PDB entry 5O6I | X-ray diffraction, 2.25 A resolution | chains A and C of the 3 polymer chains in the assembly

[Chain A]
Molecule: Homing endonuclease I-DmoI
Organism: Desulfurococcus mucosus
Notes: EC 3.1.-.-
UniProtKB: P21505 (DMO1_DESMO); residues 2-188 here = UniProt positions 2-188
Sequence (200 residues; numbered 0 to 199; the number before each row is that of its first residue; numbering starts at 0):
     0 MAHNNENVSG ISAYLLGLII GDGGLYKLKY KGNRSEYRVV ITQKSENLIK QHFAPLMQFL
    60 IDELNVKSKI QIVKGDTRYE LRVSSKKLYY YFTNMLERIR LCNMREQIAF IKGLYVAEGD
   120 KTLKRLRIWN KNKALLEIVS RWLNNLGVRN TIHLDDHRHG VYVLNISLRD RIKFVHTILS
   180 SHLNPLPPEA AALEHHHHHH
Not modelled in the structure: 0-4, 196-199
Differences from the reference sequence: initiating methionine (0); expression tag (1, 189-199); conflict Phe52 (Ile in P21505), Thr92 (Ala in P21505), Cys101 (Phe in P21505)
Metal / ion sites: Mn2+ site 1: Gly20, Glu117 (shared with DG15(C) of chain C; 1 residue of chain D); Mn2+ site 2: Asp21, Ala116 (shared with DA14(C) of chain C; 1 residue of chain D)
UniProt features mapped onto this chain:
  - active site: Asp21, Glu117

[Chain C]
Molecule: 25-nt DNA strand
Sequence (25 nucleotides; numbered 1 to 25; the number before each row is that of its first residue):
     1 GCCTTGCCGG GTAAGTTCCG GCGCG
Metal / ion sites: Mn2+ site 1: DA14 (shared with Asp21(A), Ala116(A) of chain A; 1 residue of chain D); Mn2+ site 2: DG15 (shared with Gly20(A), Glu117(A) of chain A; 1 residue of chain D)

[Interface between chain A and chain C]
Pairs across the interface (49):
  Gly20(A) - DG15(C)  phosphate contact
  Asp21(A) - DA14(C)  phosphate contact
  Asp21(A) - DG15(C)  phosphate contact
  Gly22(A) - DG15(C)  sugar contact
  Gly22(A) - DT16(C)  phosphate contact
  Gly23(A) - DT16(C)  phosphate contact
  Tyr25(A) - DG15(C)  sugar contact
  Tyr25(A) - DT16(C)  hydrogen bond to the phosphate
  Tyr25(A) - DT17(C)  base contact
  Tyr29(A) - DC18(C)  hydrogen bond to the base
  Tyr29(A) - DC19(C)  hydrogen bond to the base
  Tyr29(A) - DG20(C)  base contact
  Lys30(A) - DG20(C)  salt bridge to the phosphate
  Arg33(A) - DG20(C)  base contact
  Arg33(A) - DG21(C)  hydrogen bond to the base
  Arg33(A) - DC22(C)  base contact
  Arg37(A) - DT17(C)  base contact
  Arg37(A) - DC18(C)  base contact
  Thr41(A) - DA14(C)  sugar contact
  Thr41(A) - DG15(C)  base contact
  Gln42(A) - DA14(C)  phosphate contact
  Lys43(A) - DA13(C)  salt bridge to the phosphate
  Lys43(A) - DA14(C)  hydrogen bond to the phosphate
  Thr76(A) - DA13(C)  base contact
  Thr76(A) - DA14(C)  hydrogen bond to the base
  Arg77(A) - DA14(C)  base contact
  Arg77(A) - DG15(C)  hydrogen bond to the base
  Arg77(A) - DT16(C)  hydrogen bond to the base
  Glu117(A) - DG15(C)  phosphate contact
  Arg124(A) - DT5(C)  base contact
  Arg124(A) - DG6(C)  hydrogen bond to the base
  Arg124(A) - DC7(C)  base contact
  Arg126(A) - DC7(C)  base contact
  Thr150(A) - DG6(C)  hydrogen bond to the phosphate
  His152(A) - DG6(C)  salt bridge to the phosphate
  His152(A) - DC7(C)  salt bridge to the phosphate
  Asp154(A) - DC7(C)  base contact
  Asp154(A) - DC8(C)  hydrogen bond to the base
  His156(A) - DC8(C)  phosphate contact
  His156(A) - DG9(C)  salt bridge to the phosphate
  Arg157(A) - DG9(C)  hydrogen bond to the base
  Arg157(A) - DG10(C)  hydrogen bond to the base
  Arg157(A) - DG11(C)  base contact
  Asn164(A) - DT5(C)  phosphate contact
  Asn164(A) - DG6(C)  phosphate contact
  Ser166(A) - DT5(C)  hydrogen bond to the phosphate
  Leu167(A) - DT4(C)  phosphate contact
  Leu167(A) - DT5(C)  hydrogen bond to the phosphate
  Arg170(A) - DT4(C)  salt bridge to the phosphate
Interface residues without a listed pair, chain A (33 interface residues in all): Leu27, Val39, Ser44, Glu79, His158, Ile165, Arg168

[Overview]
Chain A and chain C form an interface of 33 and 18 residues respectively, with 15 hydrogen bonds and 6 salt
bridges. Polar contacts include Tyr29(A)-DC18(C), Tyr29(A)-DC19(C) and Arg33(A)-DG21(C). Curated annotation
(UniProt) lists active-site residues Asp21(A) and Glu117(A) on chain A.
Here chain A is Homing endonuclease I-DmoI (Desulfurococcus mucosus) and chain C is a 25-nt DNA strand. Entry
5O6I (Structures and dynamics of mesophilic variants from the homing endonuclease I-DmoI) was determined by
X-ray diffraction, deposited together with 5O6G.
